PDB entry 1L8X | X-ray diffraction, 2.70 A resolution | chains A and B

== Chain A (and B) ==
Name: Ferrochelatase
Source organism: Saccharomyces cerevisiae
Notes: EC 4.99.1.1; chain B of this document is another copy of the same molecule, construct and numbering; everything in this record applies to it too
Reference sequence: P16622 (HEMH_YEAST); residues 32-393 here = UniProt positions 32-393
Chain sequence (362 residues; numbered 32 to 393; the number before each row is that of its first residue):
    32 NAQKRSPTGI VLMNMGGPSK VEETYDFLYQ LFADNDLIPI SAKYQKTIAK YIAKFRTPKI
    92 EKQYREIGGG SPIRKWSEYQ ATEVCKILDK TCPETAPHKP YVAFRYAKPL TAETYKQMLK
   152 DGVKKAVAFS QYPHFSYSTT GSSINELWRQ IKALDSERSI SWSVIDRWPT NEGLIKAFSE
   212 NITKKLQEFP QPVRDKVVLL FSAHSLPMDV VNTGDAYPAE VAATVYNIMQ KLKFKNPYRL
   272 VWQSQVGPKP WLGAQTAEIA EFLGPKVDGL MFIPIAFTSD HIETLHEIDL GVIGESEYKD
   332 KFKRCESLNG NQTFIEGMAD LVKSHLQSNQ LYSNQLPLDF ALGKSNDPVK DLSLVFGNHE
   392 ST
Disordered / not traced: 32-36, 392-393 (chain B: 32-37, 392-393)
Ion coordination: Co2+ near His235 (its only coordinating residue here)
Swiss-Prot annotation at these positions:
  - active site: Asp351

== Chain A / chain B interface ==
Pairs across the interface - 53 pairs, chain A then chain B:
  Pro200(A) - Tyr257(B)
  Thr201(A) - Tyr257(B)  hydrogen bond
  Thr201(A) - Gln261(B)
  Val229(A) - Leu369(B)  hydrophobic
  Met239(A) - Met239(B)  hydrophobic
  Val242(A) - Gly284(B)
  Asn243(A) - Gly284(B)
  Asn243(A) - Ala285(B)
  Thr244(A) - Ile290(B)
  Gly245(A) - Arg270(B)  hydrogen bond (backbone-side chain)
  Gly245(A) - Ala285(B)
  Asp246(A) - Arg270(B)
  Ala247(A) - Arg270(B)
  Ala250(A) - Ala253(B)
  Glu251(A) - Tyr269(B)
  Ala253(A) - Ala250(B)
  Ala253(A) - Ala253(B)  hydrophobic
  Ala254(A) - Tyr257(B)  hydrophobic
  Tyr257(A) - Thr201(B)  hydrogen bond
  Tyr257(A) - Ala254(B)  hydrophobic
  Gln261(A) - Thr201(B)
  Phe265(A) - Asn365(B)
  Lys266(A) - Asn365(B)
  Asn267(A) - Asn365(B)
  Asn267(A) - Gln366(B)  hydrogen bond (backbone-side chain)
  Pro268(A) - Gln366(B)
  Tyr269(A) - Gln366(B)  hydrogen bond (backbone-side chain)
  Tyr269(A) - Leu369(B)
  Arg270(A) - Gly245(B)  hydrogen bond (side chain-backbone)
  Arg270(A) - Asp246(B)
  Arg270(A) - Ala247(B)
  Arg270(A) - Gln366(B)
  Arg270(A) - Leu369(B)
  Arg270(A) - Asp370(B)  salt bridge
  Arg270(A) - Leu373(B)
  Gly284(A) - Asn243(B)  hydrogen bond (backbone-side chain)
  Ala285(A) - Val242(B)
  Ala285(A) - Asn243(B)
  Ile290(A) - Leu373(B)  hydrophobic
  Phe293(A) - Ala372(B)
  Leu294(A) - Leu373(B)  hydrophobic
  Asn365(A) - Phe265(B)
  Asn365(A) - Lys266(B)
  Asn365(A) - Pro268(B)
  Gln366(A) - Asn267(B)
  Gln366(A) - Pro268(B)
  Gln366(A) - Tyr269(B)  hydrogen bond (side chain-backbone)
  Gln366(A) - Arg270(B)
  Leu369(A) - Tyr269(B)
  Leu369(A) - Arg270(B)
  Asp370(A) - Arg270(B)  salt bridge
  Ala372(A) - Phe293(B)
  Leu373(A) - Leu294(B)  hydrophobic
Also at the interface, not in a pair above, chain A (36 interface residues in all): Leu271, Leu283, Lys375
Also at the interface, not in a pair above, chain B (38 interface residues in all): Pro200, Asp226, Val229, Thr244, Glu251, Leu271, Trp282, Leu283, Lys375

== Summary ==
The interface between chain A and chain B involves 36 residues on one side and 38 on the other; the contacts
include 8 hydrogen bonds and 2 salt bridges. Among the polar pairs are Arg270(A)-Asp370(B),
Thr201(A)-Tyr257(B) and Gly245(A)-Arg270(B).
Chain A and chain B are both Ferrochelatase (Saccharomyces cerevisiae); the structure, Crystal Structure of
Ferrochelatase from the Yeast, Saccharomyces cerevisiae, with Cobalt(II) as the Substrate Ion, was determined
by X-ray diffraction, deposited together with 1LBQ.
